PDB entry 5H32 | electron microscopy, 12.00 A resolution (very low resolution: no residue pairs are listed; an interface is given only as per-side residue counts) | chains A and C of the 9 polymer chains in the assembly

== Chain A (and C) ==
Name: structural protein E
Organism: Zika virus
Notes: chain C of this document is another copy of the same molecule, construct and numbering; everything in this record applies to it too
UniProt: A0A024B7W1 (A0A024B7W1_ZIKV); residues 1-403 here correspond to UniProt positions 291-693 (UniProt number = residue number + 290)
Amino-acid sequence (403 residues; each row starts with the number of its first residue):
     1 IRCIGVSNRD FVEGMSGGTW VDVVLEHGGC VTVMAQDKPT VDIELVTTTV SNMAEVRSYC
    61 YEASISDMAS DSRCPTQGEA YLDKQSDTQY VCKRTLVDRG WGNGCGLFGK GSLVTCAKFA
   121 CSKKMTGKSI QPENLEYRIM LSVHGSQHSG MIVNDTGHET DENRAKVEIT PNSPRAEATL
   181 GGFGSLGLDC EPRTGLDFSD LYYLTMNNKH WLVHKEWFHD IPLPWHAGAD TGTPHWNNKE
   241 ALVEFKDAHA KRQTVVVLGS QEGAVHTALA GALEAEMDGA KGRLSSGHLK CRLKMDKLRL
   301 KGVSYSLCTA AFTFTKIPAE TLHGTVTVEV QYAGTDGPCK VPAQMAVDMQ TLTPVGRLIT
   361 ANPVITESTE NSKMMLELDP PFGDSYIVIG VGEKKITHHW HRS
Swiss-Prot annotation at these positions:
  - region: D98 to G111 (Fusion peptide)
  - glycosylation: N154 (N-linked (GlcNAc...) asparagine)
  - cross-link (Glycyl lysine isopeptide (Lys-Gly)): K38 (interchain with G-Cter in ubiquitin), K281 (interchain with G-Cter in ubiquitin)

== Interface between chain A and chain C ==
At this resolution (12 A) residue pairs are not listed: 2 residues of chain A and 2 of chain C lie at the interface.

== Summary ==
The chain A/chain C interface involves 2 residues from each chain.
Chain A and chain C are both structural protein E (Zika virus); the structure, Cryo-EM structure of zika virus
complexed with Fab C10 at pH 5.0, was determined by electron microscopy, deposited together with 5H30 and
5H37.
